PDB entry 9C8V | electron microscopy, 3.39 A resolution | chains B and C of the 4 polymer chains in the assembly

Chain B:
Molecule: DNA primase large subunit
From: Homo sapiens
Reference sequence: P49643 (PRI2_HUMAN); residues 22-455 here = UniProt positions 22-455
Sequence (434 residues; numbered 22 to 455; the number before each row is that of its first residue):
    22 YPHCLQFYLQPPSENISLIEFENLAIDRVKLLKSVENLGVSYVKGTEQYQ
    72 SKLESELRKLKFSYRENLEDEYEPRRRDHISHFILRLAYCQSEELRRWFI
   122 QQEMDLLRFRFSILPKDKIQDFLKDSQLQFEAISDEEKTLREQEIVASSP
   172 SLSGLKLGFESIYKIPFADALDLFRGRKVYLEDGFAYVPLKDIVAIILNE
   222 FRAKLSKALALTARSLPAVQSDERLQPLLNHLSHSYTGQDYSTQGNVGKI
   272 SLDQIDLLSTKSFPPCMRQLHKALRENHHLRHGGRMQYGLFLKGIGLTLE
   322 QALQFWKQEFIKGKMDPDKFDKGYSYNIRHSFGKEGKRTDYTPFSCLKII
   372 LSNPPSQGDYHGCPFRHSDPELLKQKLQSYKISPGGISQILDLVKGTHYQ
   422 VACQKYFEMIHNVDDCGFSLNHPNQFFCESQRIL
Metal / ion sites: 4Fe-4S cluster Fe: Cys287, Cys367, Cys384, Cys424
Residues lining bound ligands: 4Fe-4S cluster (SF4): Pro285, Pro286, Cys287, Cys367, Ile370, Cys384, Pro385, Phe386, Tyr420, Gln421, Cys424, Pro444
UniProt features mapped onto this chain:
  - region: Leu253 to Lys270 (Interdomain linker)
  - binding site ([4Fe-4S] cluster): Cys287, Cys367, Cys384, Cys424
  - mutagenesis: Arg97 (R97A: Decreases primase affinity for POLA1 by 10-fold), Phe104 (F104A: Decreases primase affinity for POLA1 by 40-fold), Arg107 (R107A: Decreases primase affinity for POLA1 by 30-fold), Leu108 (L108A: Decreases primase affinity for POLA1 by 40-fold), Ser256 to Lys270 (Decreases RNA primer di-nucleotide formation about 5-fold. Does not affect the ratio between the di-nucleotide and its extension products)

Chain C:
Molecule: DNA polymerase alpha catalytic subunit
From: Homo sapiens
Notes: EC 2.7.7.7
Reference sequence: P09884 (DPOLA_HUMAN); residues 338-1456 here = UniProt positions 338-1456
Sequence (1119 residues; row label = number of the first residue in the row):
   338 EQVFHFYWLDAYEDQYNQPGVVFLFGKVWIESAETHVSCCVMVKNIERTL
   388 YFLPREMKIDLNTGKETGTPISMKDVYEEFDEKIATKYKIMKFKSKPVEK
   438 NYAFEIPDVPEKSEYLEVKYSAEMPQLPQDLKGETFSHVFGTNTSSLELF
   488 LMNRKIKGPCWLEVKSPQLLNQPVSWCKAEAMALKPDLVNVIKDVSPPPL
   538 VVMAFSMKTMQNAKNHQNEIIAMAALVHHSFALDKAAPKPPFQSHFCVVS
   588 KPKDCIFPYAFKEVIEKKNVKVEVAATERTLLGFFLAKVHKIDPDIIVGH
   638 NIYGFELEVLLQRINVCKAPHWSKIGRLKRSNMPKLGGRSGFGERNATCG
   688 RMICDVEISAKELIRCKSYHLSELVQQILKTERVVIPMENIQNMYSESSQ
   738 LLYLLEHTWKDAKFILQIMCELNVLPLALQITNIAGNIMSRTLMGGRSER
   788 NEFLLLHAFYENNYIVPDKQIFRKPQQKLGDEDEEIDGDTNKYKKGRKKA
   838 AYAGGLVLDPKVGFYDKFILLLDFNSLYPSIIQEFNICFTTVQRVASEAQ
   888 KVTEDGEQEQIPELPDPSLEMGILPREIRKLVERRKQVKQLMKQQDLNPD
   938 LILQYDIRQKALKLTANSMYGCLGFSYSRFYAKPLAALVTYKGREILMHT
   988 KEMVQKMNLEVIYGDTDSIMINTNSTNLEEVFKLGNKVKSEVNKLYKLLE
  1038 IDIDGVFKSLLLLKKKKYAALVVEPTSDGNYVTKQELKGLDIVRRDWCDL
  1088 AKDTGNFVIGQILSDQSRDTIVENIQKRLIEIGENVLNGSVPVSQFEINK
  1138 ALTKDPQDYPDKKSLPHVHVALWINSQGGRKVKAGDTVSYVICQDGSNLT
  1188 ASQRAYAPEQLQKQDNLTIDTQYYLAQQIHPVVARICEPIDGIDAVLIAT
  1238 WLGLDPTQFRVHHYHKDEENDALLGGPAQLTDEEKYRDCERFKCPCPTCG
  1288 TENIYDNVFDGSGTDMEPSLYRCSNIDCKASPLTFTVQLSNKLIMDIRRF
  1338 IKKYYDGWLICEEPTCRNRTRHLPLQFSRTGPLCPACMKATLQPEYSDKS
  1388 LYTQLCFYRYIFDAECALEKLTTDHEKDKLKKQFFTPKVLQDYRKLKNTA
  1438 EQFLSRSGYSEVNLSKLFA
Disordered / not traced: 673-679, 809-841, 883-897, 1259-1265
Sequence notes: conflict Ala516 (Val in P09884)
Metal / ion sites: Zn2+ site 1: Cys1283, Cys1286, Cys1310, Cys1315; Zn2+ site 2: Cys1348, Cys1353, Cys1371
UniProt features mapped onto this chain:
  - zinc finger: Cys1283 to Ser1318 (CysA-type)
  - motif: Cys1348 to Cys1374 (CysB motif)
  - binding site (Zn(2+)): Cys1283, Cys1286, Cys1310, Cys1315, Cys1348, Cys1353, Cys1371, Cys1374
  - modified residue: Thr406 (Phosphothreonine), Lys970 (N6-succinyllysine)
  - natural variant: Pro1381 (P1381L: In VEODS)

How chain B and chain C interact:
Pairs across the interface (57; chain B residue first):
  Pro32(B) with Phe1455(C), hydrophobic
  Pro33(B) with Phe1455(C)
  Glu35(B) with Leu1451(C)
  Asn36(B) with Glu1448(C), hydrogen bond; Val1449(C); Asn1450(C); Leu1451(C)
  Ile37(B) with Ser1447(C); Glu1448(C); Val1449(C), hydrogen bond (backbone-backbone); Leu1451(C), hydrophobic
  Ser38(B) with Ser1447(C); Val1449(C)
  Leu39(B) with Ser1447(C), hydrogen bond (backbone-backbone); Val1449(C)
  Phe42(B) with Leu1454(C), hydrophobic
  Ile47(B) with Gln1266(C)
  Phe104(B) with Phe1455(C)
  Leu108(B) with Phe1455(C), hydrophobic
  Ser113(B) with Met985(C); Glu989(C)
  Glu115(B) with Glu989(C)
  Arg235(B) with Ile898(C); Glu900(C), salt bridge; Tyr978(C)
  Val240(B) with Leu1454(C), hydrophobic
  Arg245(B) with Tyr1446(C), hydrogen bond (side chain-backbone); Glu1448(C), hydrogen bond (side chain-backbone)
  Leu246(B) with Leu1454(C), hydrophobic
  His252(B) with Asp1258(C), hydrogen bond (side chain-backbone)
  His255(B) with Asp1258(C)
  Tyr257(B) with Gln1266(C)
  Gln260(B) with Gln1266(C)
  His303(B) with Arg1105(C); Asp1106(C), hydrogen bond (backbone-side chain); Asp1228(C), salt bridge
  Arg306(B) with Asp1106(C), salt bridge
  Lys343(B) with Gln1113(C), hydrogen bond (backbone-side chain); Ile1117(C)
  Gly344(B) with Gln1113(C)
  Tyr347(B) with Trp1238(C)
  His351(B) with Asp1231(C), salt bridge
  Lys355(B) with Arg1247(C)
  Glu356(B) with Arg1247(C), hydrogen bond (backbone-side chain); Arg1274(C); Asp1275(C)
  Gly357(B) with Asp1231(C)
  Lys358(B) with Glu1255(C); Glu1271(C), salt bridge
  Arg359(B) with Glu1255(C), salt bridge; Asp1258(C); Leu1267(C)
  Asp361(B) with Gly1229(C)
  Tyr362(B) with Glu1271(C), hydrogen bond
  Pro375(B) with Asn1011(C), hydrogen bond (backbone-side chain)
  Ser377(B) with Asn1011(C), hydrogen bond
  Arg387(B) with Asn995(C), hydrogen bond
Also at the interface, not in a pair above, chain B (51 interface residues in all): Ser34, Ile40, Ile101, Ile105, Glu114, Arg117, Ala234, Arg302, Met307, Lys340, Tyr345, Asn348, Thr360, Pro376
Also at the interface, not in a pair above, chain C (44 interface residues in all): Asp846, Lys854, Glu982, Gln992, Glu997, Glu1110, Val1233, Leu1234, Thr1237, Asn1257, Tyr1389, Arg1396, Ser1452

Summary:
51 residues of chain B face 44 of chain C across their interface, with 13 hydrogen bonds and 6 salt bridges.
Polar contacts include Arg235(B)-Glu900(C), His303(B)-Asp1228(C) and Arg306(B)-Asp1106(C). Bound to chain B:
4Fe-4S cluster.
Chain B is DNA primase large subunit and chain C is DNA polymerase alpha catalytic subunit, both from Homo
sapiens; the structure, Human DNA polymerase alpha/primase - CHAPSO (4 mM), was determined by electron
microscopy together with 8VY3 from the same study.
